5EPI - chains A and B of the 4 polymer chains in the assembly; structure by X-ray diffraction, 4.10 A resolution (low resolution: residue-level contacts below are approximate; hydrogen-bond / salt-bridge calls are withheld).

Chain A:
Name: Polymerase acidic protein
From: Influenza B virus (B/Memphis/13/2003)
UniProtKB: Q5V8Z9 (Q5V8Z9_9INFB); numbering as in UniProt (aligned over 1-726)
Sequence (751 residues; each row starts with the number of its first residue; numbers below 1 keep their minus sign (Gly-13 is residue -13)):
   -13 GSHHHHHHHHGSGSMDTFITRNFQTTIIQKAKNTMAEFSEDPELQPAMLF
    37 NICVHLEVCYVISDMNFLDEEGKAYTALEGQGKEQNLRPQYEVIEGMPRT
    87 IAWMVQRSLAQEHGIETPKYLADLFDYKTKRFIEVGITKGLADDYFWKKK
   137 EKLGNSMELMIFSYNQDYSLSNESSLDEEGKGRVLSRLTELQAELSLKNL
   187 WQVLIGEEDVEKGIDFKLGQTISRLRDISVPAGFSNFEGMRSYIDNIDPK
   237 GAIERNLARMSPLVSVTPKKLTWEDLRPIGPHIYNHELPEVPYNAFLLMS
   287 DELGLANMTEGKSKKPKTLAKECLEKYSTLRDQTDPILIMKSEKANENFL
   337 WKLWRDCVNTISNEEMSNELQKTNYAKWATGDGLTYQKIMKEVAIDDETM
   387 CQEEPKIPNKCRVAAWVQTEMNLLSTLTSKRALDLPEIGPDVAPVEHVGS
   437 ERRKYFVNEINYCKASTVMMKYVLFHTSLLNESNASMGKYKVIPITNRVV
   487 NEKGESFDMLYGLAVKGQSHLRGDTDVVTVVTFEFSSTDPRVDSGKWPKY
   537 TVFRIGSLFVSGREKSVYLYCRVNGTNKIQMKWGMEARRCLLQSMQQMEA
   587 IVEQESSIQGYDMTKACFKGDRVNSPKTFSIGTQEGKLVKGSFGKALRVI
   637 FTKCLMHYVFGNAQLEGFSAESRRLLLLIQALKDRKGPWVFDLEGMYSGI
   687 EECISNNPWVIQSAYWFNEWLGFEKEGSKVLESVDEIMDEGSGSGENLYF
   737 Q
Unresolved in the structure: -13 to -1, 64-73, 196-199, 717-737
Sequence notes: expression tag (-13 to 0, 727-737)

Chain B:
Name: RNA-directed RNA polymerase catalytic subunit
From: Influenza B virus (B/Memphis/13/2003)
Notes: EC 2.7.7.48; fragment: pb1 subunit
UniProtKB: Q5V8Y6 (Q5V8Y6_9INFB); residues 1-752 here = UniProt positions 1-752
Sequence (772 residues; each row starts with the number of its first residue; numbers below 1 keep their minus sign (Gly-8 is residue -8)):
    -8 GSGSGSGSGMNINPYFLFIDVPIQAAISTTFPYTGVPPYSHGTGTGYTID
    42 TVIRTHEYSNKGKQYISDVTGCTMVDPTNGPLPEDNEPSAYAQLDCVLEA
    92 LDRMDEEHPGLFQAASQNAMETLMVTTVDKLTQGRQTFDWTVCRNQPAAT
   142 ALNTTITSFRLNDLNGADKGGLIPFCQDIIDSLDRPEMTFFSVKNIKKKL
   192 PAKNRKGFLIKRIPMKVKDKITKVEYIKRALSLNTMTKDAERGKLKRRAI
   242 ATAGIQIRGFVLVVENLAKNICENLEQSGLPVGGNEKKAKLSNAVAKMLS
   292 NCPPGGISMTVTGDNTKWNECLNPRIFLAMTERITRDSPIWFRDFCSIAP
   342 VLFSNKIARLGKGFMITSKTKRLKAQIPCPDLFSIPLERYNEETRAKLKK
   392 LKPFFNEEGTASLSPGMMMGMFNMLSTVLGVAALGIKNIGNKEYLWDGLQ
   442 SSDDFALFVNAKDEETCMEGINDFYRTCKLLGINMSKKKSYCNETGMFEF
   492 TSMFYRDGFVSNFAMELPSFGVAGVNESADMAIGMTIIKNNMINNGMGPA
   542 TAQTAIQLFIADYRYTYKCHRGDSKVEGKRMKIIKELWENTKGRDGLLVA
   592 DGGPNIYNLRNLHIPEIVLKYNLMDPEYKGRLLHPQNPFVGHLSIEGIKE
   642 ADITPAHGPVKKMDYDAVSGTHSWRTKRNRSILNTDQRNMILEEQCYAKC
   692 CNLFEACFNSASYRKPVGQHSMLEAMAHRLRMDARLDYESGRMSKDDFEK
   742 AMAHLGEIGYIGSGSGENLYFQ
Unresolved in the structure: -8 to 0, 646-652
Sequence notes: expression tag (-8 to 0, 753-763)

How chain A and chain B interact:
Contacting residue pairs - 337 pairs, chain A then chain B:
  Phe132(A) - His719(B)
  Trp133(A) - His711(B)
  Trp133(A) - Glu715(B)
  Trp133(A) - Ala716(B)
  Trp133(A) - His719(B)
  Lys134(A) - Gln710(B)
  Glu137(A) - Gln710(B)
  Leu156(A) - Arg722(B)
  Leu156(A) - Met723(B)
  Ser157(A) - Arg722(B)
  Ser157(A) - Arg726(B)
  Asn158(A) - Arg722(B)
  Asn158(A) - Met723(B)
  Asn158(A) - Arg726(B)
  Asn158(A) - Met743(B)
  Ile200(A) - Trp332(B)
  Asp201(A) - Gln168(B)
  Phe202(A) - Gln168(B)
  Phe202(A) - Ile171(B)
  Phe202(A) - Trp332(B)
  Phe202(A) - Phe336(B)
  Phe202(A) - Ile339(B)
  Lys203(A) - Gln168(B)
  Lys203(A) - Ile171(B)
  Leu204(A) - Ile171(B)
  Leu204(A) - Ile339(B)
  Gly205(A) - Asp175(B)
  Gln206(A) - Asp175(B)
  Thr207(A) - Leu174(B)
  Thr207(A) - Asp175(B)
  Thr207(A) - Lys214(B)
  Thr207(A) - Ile218(B)
  Ile208(A) - Ile171(B)
  Ile208(A) - Val342(B)
  Arg210(A) - Asp59(B)
  Arg210(A) - Val60(B)
  Leu211(A) - Val342(B)
  Leu211(A) - Asn346(B)
  Arg212(A) - Asp335(B)
  Arg212(A) - Ser338(B)
  Arg212(A) - Val342(B)
  Ile214(A) - Tyr56(B)
  Ile214(A) - Ser58(B)
  Ile214(A) - Asp59(B)
  Ile214(A) - Arg316(B)
  Ile214(A) - Asn346(B)
  Ser215(A) - Arg316(B)
  Ser215(A) - Leu319(B)
  Ser215(A) - Val342(B)
  Ser215(A) - Ser345(B)
  Ser215(A) - Asn346(B)
  Val216(A) - Asp67(B)
  Val216(A) - Arg316(B)
  Pro217(A) - Asp67(B)
  Pro217(A) - Thr69(B)
  Ala218(A) - Asp67(B)
  Ala218(A) - Thr69(B)
  Ala218(A) - Asn70(B)
  Phe220(A) - Leu85(B)
  Phe223(A) - Leu319(B)
  Phe223(A) - Glu323(B)
  Met226(A) - Leu319(B)
  Arg227(A) - Glu323(B)
  Arg227(A) - Arg334(B)
  Arg227(A) - Asp335(B)
  Tyr229(A) - Leu85(B)
  Tyr229(A) - Asp86(B)
  Tyr229(A) - Leu89(B)
  Ile230(A) - Leu89(B)
  Ile230(A) - Ala320(B)
  Ile230(A) - Arg324(B)
  Ile230(A) - Arg327(B)
  Asp231(A) - Glu323(B)
  Asp231(A) - Arg327(B)
  Asp231(A) - Arg334(B)
  Pro235(A) - Asp86(B)
  Pro235(A) - Leu89(B)
  Pro235(A) - Glu90(B)
  Pro235(A) - Asp93(B)
  Gly237(A) - Glu90(B)
  Ala238(A) - Asp86(B)
  Ala238(A) - Glu90(B)
  Ile239(A) - Cys87(B)
  Ile239(A) - Glu90(B)
  Ile239(A) - Ile427(B)
  Ile239(A) - Thr468(B)
  Asn242(A) - Leu73(B)
  Asn242(A) - Cys87(B)
  Asn242(A) - Leu471(B)
  Leu243(A) - Ile430(B)
  Leu243(A) - Arg467(B)
  Leu243(A) - Thr468(B)
  Leu243(A) - Leu471(B)
  Arg245(A) - Leu73(B)
  Met246(A) - Pro74(B)
  Met246(A) - Arg467(B)
  Ser247(A) - Glu75(B)
  Ser247(A) - Arg467(B)
  Leu249(A) - Glu75(B)
  Leu249(A) - Asn77(B)
  Val250(A) - Pro74(B)
  Val250(A) - Asp76(B)
  Val250(A) - Asn77(B)
  Val250(A) - Tyr466(B)
  Val250(A) - Arg467(B)
  Ser251(A) - Asn77(B)
  Ser251(A) - Asn463(B)
  Ser251(A) - Tyr466(B)
  Ser251(A) - Lys478(B)
  Val252(A) - Asn463(B)
  Val252(A) - Tyr466(B)
  Val252(A) - Lys478(B)
  Thr253(A) - Lys478(B)
  Pro254(A) - Met459(B)
  Lys256(A) - Glu455(B)
  Lys298(A) - Lys566(B)
  Ser299(A) - Lys566(B)
  Ser299(A) - Val567(B)
  Lys301(A) - Glu568(B)
  Leu370(A) - Arg363(B)
  Tyr372(A) - Ser359(B)
  Tyr372(A) - Lys360(B)
  Tyr372(A) - Arg363(B)
  Tyr372(A) - Leu364(B)
  Tyr372(A) - Lys365(B)
  Gln373(A) - Arg363(B)
  Gln373(A) - Leu364(B)
  Gln373(A) - Lys365(B)
  Lys374(A) - Lys365(B)
  Ile375(A) - Leu364(B)
  Ile375(A) - Lys365(B)
  Ile375(A) - Ala366(B)
  Lys377(A) - Gln367(B)
  Lys377(A) - Pro369(B)
  Lys377(A) - Asp372(B)
  Ala380(A) - Ala366(B)
  Ala380(A) - Arg380(B)
  Ile381(A) - Ser375(B)
  Ile381(A) - Arg380(B)
  Asp383(A) - Lys362(B)
  Asp383(A) - Arg380(B)
  Glu384(A) - Arg380(B)
  Thr385(A) - Ser359(B)
  Met386(A) - Ile357(B)
  Met386(A) - Thr358(B)
  Met386(A) - Ser359(B)
  Met386(A) - Leu364(B)
  Met386(A) - Arg380(B)
  Cys387(A) - Ile357(B)
  Cys387(A) - Thr358(B)
  Cys387(A) - Arg380(B)
  Gln388(A) - Phe355(B)
  Gln388(A) - Met356(B)
  Gln388(A) - Ile357(B)
  Gln388(A) - Arg380(B)
  Gln388(A) - Tyr381(B)
  Gln388(A) - Asn382(B)
  Gln388(A) - Thr385(B)
  Glu389(A) - Thr358(B)
  Glu389(A) - Lys360(B)
  Gln404(A) - Asn2(B)
  Gln404(A) - Ile3(B)
  Met407(A) - Ile3(B)
  Asn408(A) - Met1(B)
  Asn408(A) - Asn2(B)
  Asn408(A) - Ile3(B)
  Ser411(A) - Ile3(B)
  Asp420(A) - Tyr556(B)
  Leu421(A) - Gln548(B)
  Leu421(A) - Leu549(B)
  Pro422(A) - Gln548(B)
  Pro422(A) - Ile551(B)
  Pro422(A) - Ala552(B)
  Pro422(A) - Arg555(B)
  Glu423(A) - Arg555(B)
  Glu423(A) - Arg562(B)
  Glu423(A) - Pro595(B)
  Glu423(A) - Asn596(B)
  Ile424(A) - Gln548(B)
  Ile424(A) - Asn596(B)
  Ile424(A) - Asn599(B)
  Gly425(A) - Asn596(B)
  Gly425(A) - Ile597(B)
  Gly425(A) - Tyr598(B)
  Gly425(A) - Asn599(B)
  Pro426(A) - Asn599(B)
  Pro426(A) - Arg601(B)
  Asp427(A) - Asn599(B)
  Val428(A) - Arg601(B)
  Val431(A) - Pro540(B)
  Glu432(A) - Gln544(B)
  Glu432(A) - Asn599(B)
  Glu432(A) - Leu600(B)
  Glu432(A) - Arg601(B)
  Gly435(A) - Ala541(B)
  Gly435(A) - Gln544(B)
  Ser436(A) - Gln544(B)
  Arg438(A) - Ala541(B)
  Arg439(A) - Ala541(B)
  Arg439(A) - Gln544(B)
  Arg439(A) - Thr545(B)
  Arg439(A) - Gln548(B)
  Leu460(A) - Tyr556(B)
  Thr463(A) - Tyr556(B)
  Asn467(A) - Lys559(B)
  Arg508(A) - Leu674(B)
  Thr511(A) - Ser31(B)
  Thr511(A) - His32(B)
  Ile565(A) - Val27(B)
  Ile565(A) - Tyr30(B)
  Trp569(A) - Thr25(B)
  Trp569(A) - Val27(B)
  Trp569(A) - Pro28(B)
  Trp569(A) - Arg233(B)
  Met571(A) - Asp553(B)
  Glu572(A) - Gly512(B)
  Glu572(A) - Val513(B)
  Glu572(A) - Asp553(B)
  Arg574(A) - Leu549(B)
  Arg574(A) - Asp553(B)
  Arg574(A) - Tyr556(B)
  Arg575(A) - Leu508(B)
  Arg575(A) - Pro509(B)
  Arg575(A) - Phe511(B)
  Arg575(A) - Gly512(B)
  Arg575(A) - Leu549(B)
  Cys576(A) - Thr25(B)
  Leu577(A) - Leu549(B)
  Leu578(A) - Phe504(B)
  Leu578(A) - Thr542(B)
  Leu578(A) - Thr545(B)
  Leu578(A) - Ala546(B)
  Leu578(A) - Leu549(B)
  Gln579(A) - Ser19(B)
  Gln579(A) - Phe22(B)
  Gln579(A) - Thr25(B)
  Gln579(A) - Ala505(B)
  Met581(A) - Ala541(B)
  Met581(A) - Thr542(B)
  Met581(A) - Thr545(B)
  Gln582(A) - Ser19(B)
  Gln582(A) - Phe504(B)
  Gln582(A) - Gly537(B)
  Gln582(A) - Thr542(B)
  Gln583(A) - Ala16(B)
  Gln583(A) - Ala17(B)
  Gln583(A) - Ser19(B)
  Glu585(A) - Gly539(B)
  Glu585(A) - Pro540(B)
  Glu585(A) - Ala541(B)
  Glu585(A) - Thr542(B)
  Glu589(A) - Gly539(B)
  Glu589(A) - Pro540(B)
  Phe615(A) - Asp11(B)
  Ser616(A) - Phe7(B)
  Ser616(A) - Asp11(B)
  Ile617(A) - Ile3(B)
  Ile617(A) - Asn4(B)
  Gly618(A) - Asn2(B)
  Gly618(A) - Asn4(B)
  Thr619(A) - Asn2(B)
  Thr619(A) - Phe7(B)
  Gln620(A) - Met1(B)
  Leu624(A) - Phe7(B)
  Lys631(A) - Ile3(B)
  Val635(A) - Ile3(B)
  Ile636(A) - Leu8(B)
  Ile636(A) - Thr20(B)
  Lys639(A) - Thr20(B)
  Cys640(A) - Thr25(B)
  His643(A) - Thr20(B)
  His643(A) - Pro23(B)
  His643(A) - Thr25(B)
  His643(A) - Gly26(B)
  Tyr644(A) - Gly26(B)
  Tyr644(A) - Val27(B)
  Gly647(A) - Val27(B)
  Ala649(A) - Leu236(B)
  Ala649(A) - Arg238(B)
  Gln650(A) - Leu236(B)
  Leu651(A) - Pro23(B)
  Glu652(A) - Pro23(B)
  Glu652(A) - Arg233(B)
  Glu652(A) - Gly234(B)
  Gly653(A) - Lys235(B)
  Gly653(A) - Leu236(B)
  Ser655(A) - Thr21(B)
  Ala656(A) - Gly234(B)
  Arg659(A) - Ile18(B)
  Arg659(A) - Thr21(B)
  Arg659(A) - Phe22(B)
  Arg659(A) - Phe495(B)
  Arg660(A) - Lys480(B)
  Arg660(A) - Glu490(B)
  Leu662(A) - Ile14(B)
  Leu663(A) - Gln15(B)
  Leu663(A) - Tyr482(B)
  Leu663(A) - Phe495(B)
  Leu664(A) - Tyr482(B)
  Gln666(A) - Ile14(B)
  Gln666(A) - Gln15(B)
  Gln666(A) - Met488(B)
  Gln666(A) - Arg497(B)
  Ala667(A) - Met488(B)
  Lys669(A) - Phe9(B)
  Lys669(A) - Ile10(B)
  Asp670(A) - Met488(B)
  Asp670(A) - Arg497(B)
  Lys672(A) - Asn484(B)
  Lys672(A) - Glu485(B)
  Lys672(A) - Met488(B)
  Gly673(A) - Met300(B)
  Pro674(A) - Cys483(B)
  Trp675(A) - Met300(B)
  Trp675(A) - Glu455(B)
  Trp675(A) - Met459(B)
  Trp675(A) - Tyr482(B)
  Trp675(A) - Cys483(B)
  Phe677(A) - Met476(B)
  Phe677(A) - Lys478(B)
  Phe677(A) - Ser481(B)
  Phe677(A) - Tyr482(B)
  Phe677(A) - Cys483(B)
  Asp678(A) - Lys478(B)
  Gly681(A) - Lys479(B)
  Met682(A) - Lys479(B)
  Ser699(A) - Tyr6(B)
  Trp702(A) - Ile3(B)
  Trp702(A) - Asn4(B)
  Trp702(A) - Pro5(B)
  Trp702(A) - Tyr6(B)
  Glu705(A) - Asn4(B)
  Trp706(A) - Tyr6(B)
  Trp706(A) - Phe7(B)
  Trp706(A) - Phe9(B)
  Trp706(A) - Ile10(B)
  Glu710(A) - Ile10(B)
Also at the interface, not in a pair above, chain A (173 interface residues in all): Asp129, Lys136, Asp234, Lys236, Glu240, Pro248, Glu296, Lys300, Thr371, Met376, Glu390, Pro391, Phe442, Val443, Gln566, Ile587, Thr614, Val625, Asn648, Phe654, Glu657, Glu688, Cys689, Phe703, Phe709
Also at the interface, not in a pair above, chain B (183 interface residues in all): Val12, Pro13, Tyr24, Pro29, Gln84, Ala91, Met115, Ile164, Cys167, Arg196, Leu222, Phe251, Val302, Ile331, Gly431, Ile462, Asp464, Lys470, Thr486, Asn536, Met538, Ile547, Thr557, Ser672, Ile673

Overview:
173 residues of chain A and 183 residues of chain B are in contact.
Here chain A is Polymerase acidic protein and chain B is RNA-directed RNA polymerase catalytic subunit, both
from Influenza B virus (B/Memphis/13/2003). Entry 5EPI (Crystal structure of influenza B polymerase with bound
5' crna exhibits A novel domain arrangement) was determined by X-ray diffraction (same publication as 5FML and
5FMZ).
